Entry 4IOR (X-ray diffraction, 1.40 A resolution); this record covers chain A.

# Chain A
Protein: Bromodomain-containing protein 4
Source organism: Homo sapiens
Notes: fragment: first bromodomain
Reference sequence: O60885 (BRD4_HUMAN); residues 44-168 here = UniProt positions 44-168
Chain sequence (127 residues; each row starts with the number of its first residue):
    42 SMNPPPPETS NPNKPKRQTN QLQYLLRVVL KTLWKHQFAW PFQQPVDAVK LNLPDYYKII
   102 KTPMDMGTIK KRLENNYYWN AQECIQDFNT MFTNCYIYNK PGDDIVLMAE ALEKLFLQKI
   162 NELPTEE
Disordered / not traced: 168
Differences from the reference sequence: expression tag (42-43)
Curated features (UniProtKB/Swiss-Prot):
  - site: Asn140 (Acetylated histone binding)
  - cross-link: Lys99 (Glycyl lysine isopeptide (Lys-Gly) (interchain with G-Cter in SUMO2))
  - natural variant: Asp145 (D145G: Found in a patient with a neurodevelopmental syndrome; uncertain significance)
  - mutagenesis: Asn140 (N140A: Abolishes binding to acetylated histones)

# Overview
Curated annotation (UniProt) lists one mutagenesis site.
Chain A is Bromodomain-containing protein 4 (Homo sapiens); the structure, Crystal Structure of the first
bromodomain of BRD4 in complex with DMSO, was determined by X-ray diffraction together with 4IOO and 4IOQ from
the same study.
